4JSU - chains S and T of the 32 polymer chains in the assembly; structure by X-ray diffraction, 2.90 A resolution.

== Chain S ==
Name: Proteasome subunit alpha type-6
Organism: Saccharomyces cerevisiae
Notes: EC 3.4.25.1
Reference sequence: P40302 (PSA6_YEAST); residues 0-233 here correspond to UniProt positions 1-234 (UniProt number = residue number + 1)
Amino-acid sequence (234 residues; row label = number of the first residue in the row; numbering starts at 0):
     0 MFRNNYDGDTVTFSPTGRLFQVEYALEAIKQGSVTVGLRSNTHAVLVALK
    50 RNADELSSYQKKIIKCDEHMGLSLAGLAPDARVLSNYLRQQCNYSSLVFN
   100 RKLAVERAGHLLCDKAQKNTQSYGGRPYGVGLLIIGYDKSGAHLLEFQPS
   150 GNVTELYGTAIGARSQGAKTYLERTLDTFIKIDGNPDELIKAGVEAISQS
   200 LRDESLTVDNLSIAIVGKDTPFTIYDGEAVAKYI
Not modelled in the structure: 0
Swiss-Prot annotation at these positions:
  - modified residue: Ser13 (Phosphoserine)
  - cross-link: Lys190 (Glycyl lysine isopeptide (Lys-Gly) (interchain with G-Cter in ubiquitin))

== Chain T ==
Name: Probable proteasome subunit alpha type-7
Organism: Saccharomyces cerevisiae
Notes: EC 3.4.25.1
Reference sequence: P21242 (PSA7_YEAST); residues -3 to 284 here correspond to UniProt positions 1-288 (UniProt number = residue number + 4)
Amino-acid sequence (288 residues; numbered -3 to 284; the number before each row is that of its first residue; numbers below 1 keep their minus sign (Met-3 is residue -3)):
    -3 MTSIGTGYDLSNSVFSPDGRNFQVEYAVKAVENGTTSIGIKCNDGVVFAV
    47 EKLITSKLLVPQKNVKIQVVDRHIGCVYSGLIPDGRHLVNRGREEAASFK
    97 KLYKTPIPIPAFADRLGQYVQAHTLYNSVRPFGVSTIFGGVDKNGAHLYM
   147 LEPSGSYWGYKGAATGKGRQSAKAELEKLVDHHPEGLSAREAVKQAAKII
   197 YLAHEDNKEKDFELEISWCSLSETNGLHKFVKGDLLQEAIDFAQKEINGD
   247 DDEDEDDSDNVMSSDDENAPVATNANATTDQEGDIHLE
Not modelled in the structure: -3 to 0, 245-284
Swiss-Prot annotation at these positions:
  - modified residue: Thr-2 (N-acetylthreonine)

== How chain S and chain T interact ==
Contacting residue pairs - 61 pairs, chain S then chain T:
  Asn4(S) - Leu6(T)
  Tyr5(S) - Asp5(T)  hydrogen bond
  Tyr5(S) - Leu6(T)  hydrophobic
  Thr9(S) - Arg126(T)
  Val10(S) - Asn123(T)
  Val10(S) - Ser124(T)
  Val10(S) - Val125(T)
  Val10(S) - Arg126(T)
  Thr11(S) - Leu6(T)
  Thr11(S) - Gln19(T)
  Phe12(S) - Gln19(T)  hydrogen bond (backbone-side chain)
  Phe12(S) - Tyr22(T)
  Phe12(S) - Ala23(T)  hydrophobic
  Phe12(S) - Leu77(T)  hydrophobic
  Phe12(S) - Arg126(T)
  Phe12(S) - Pro127(T)
  Ser13(S) - Tyr22(T)
  Pro14(S) - Tyr22(T)
  Pro14(S) - Lys25(T)
  Thr15(S) - Lys25(T)
  Gly16(S) - Tyr22(T)
  Gly16(S) - Lys25(T)
  Gly16(S) - Ala26(T)
  Leu18(S) - Arg126(T)
  Arg38(S) - Val56(T)
  His109(S) - Arg82(T)  hydrogen bond
  Cys112(S) - Arg82(T)
  Asp113(S) - Arg82(T)  salt bridge
  Asp113(S) - Asn86(T)
  Gln116(S) - Pro79(T)
  Gln116(S) - Asp80(T)
  Gln116(S) - His83(T)  hydrogen bond
  Thr119(S) - Arg126(T)  hydrogen bond (backbone-side chain)
  Gln120(S) - His83(T)
  Gln120(S) - His119(T)
  Gln120(S) - Val125(T)
  Gln120(S) - Arg126(T)  hydrogen bond (backbone-backbone)
  Gln120(S) - Phe128(T)
  Ser121(S) - Ser124(T)
  Tyr122(S) - Ser124(T)  hydrogen bond (backbone-backbone)
  Ser149(S) - Pro79(T)
  Gly150(S) - Pro79(T)
  Asn151(S) - Pro79(T)
  Thr153(S) - Asn60(T)
  Glu154(S) - Val56(T)  hydrogen bond (backbone-backbone)
  Glu154(S) - Lys59(T)
  Glu154(S) - Asn60(T)  hydrogen bond (backbone-side chain)
  Leu155(S) - Leu54(T)
  Leu155(S) - Leu55(T)
  Leu155(S) - Val56(T)
  Tyr156(S) - Lys53(T)
  Tyr156(S) - Leu54(T)  hydrogen bond (backbone-backbone)
  Tyr156(S) - Val56(T)
  Tyr156(S) - Pro57(T)
  Gly157(S) - Leu54(T)
  Lys168(S) - Leu54(T)
  Leu171(S) - Leu54(T)
  Glu172(S) - Ser52(T)
  Glu172(S) - Lys53(T)
  Glu172(S) - Leu54(T)
  Leu175(S) - Lys53(T)
Other interface residues (no listed pair), chain S (35 interface residues in all): Glu105, Val152, Phe178
Other interface residues (no listed pair), chain T (30 interface residues in all): Ile78, Gly129

== In short ==
35 residues of chain S and 30 residues of chain T are in contact; the contacts include 10 hydrogen bonds and 1
salt bridge. Polar contacts include Asp113(S)-Arg82(T), Tyr5(S)-Asp5(T) and Phe12(S)-Gln19(T).
Chain S is Proteasome subunit alpha type-6 and chain T is Probable proteasome subunit alpha type-7, both from
Saccharomyces cerevisiae; the structure, Yeast 20S proteasome in complex with the dimerized linear mimetic of
TMC-95A - yCP:3a, was determined by X-ray diffraction, deposited together with 4JSQ and 4JT0.
